Entry 7X40 (electron microscopy, 3.02 A resolution); this record covers chains A and B of the 6 polymer chains in the assembly.

[Chain A]
Molecule: Virion protein 1
From: Coxsackievirus B1
UniProt: W8GTF7 (W8GTF7_9ENTO); numbering as in UniProt (aligned over 1-278)
Chain sequence (278 residues; numbered 1 to 278; the number before each row is that of its first residue):
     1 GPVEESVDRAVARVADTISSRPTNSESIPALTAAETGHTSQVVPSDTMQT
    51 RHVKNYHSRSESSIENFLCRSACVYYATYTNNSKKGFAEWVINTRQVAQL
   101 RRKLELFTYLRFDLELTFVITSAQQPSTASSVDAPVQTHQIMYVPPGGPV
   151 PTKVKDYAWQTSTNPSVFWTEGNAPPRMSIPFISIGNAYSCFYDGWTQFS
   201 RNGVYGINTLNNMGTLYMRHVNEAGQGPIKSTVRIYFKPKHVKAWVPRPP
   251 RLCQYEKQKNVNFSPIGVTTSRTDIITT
Unresolved in the structure: 1-11
Sequence notes: conflict Lys84 (Glu in W8GTF7)

[Chain B]
Molecule: VP2
From: Coxsackievirus B1
UniProt: A0A2S0RQC2 (A0A2S0RQC2_9ENTO); residues 1-263 here correspond to UniProt positions 70-332 (UniProt number = residue number + 69)
Chain sequence (263 residues; each row starts with the number of its first residue):
     1 SPSAEECGYSDRVRSITLGNSTITTQECANVVVGYGVWPEYLKDNEATAE
    51 DQPTQPDVATCRFYTLESVQWMKNSAGWWWKLPDALSQMGLFGQNMQYHY
   101 LGRTGYTIHVQCNASKFHQGCLLVVCVPEAEMGCSNLNNTPEFSELSGGD
   151 SARMFTDTQVGESNAKKVQTAVWNAGMGVGVGNLTIFPHQWINLRTNNSA
   201 TLVMPYINSVPMDNMFRHNNLTLMIIPFVPLNYSEGSSPYVPITVTIAPM
   251 CAEYNGLRLASNQ
Unresolved in the structure: 1-9, 262-263

[Chain A / chain B interface]
Residue-residue contacts - 84 pairs, chain A then chain B:
  Ala34(A) - Trp191(B)
  Glu35(A) - Ala29(B)
  Glu35(A) - Gln190(B)
  Glu35(A) - Trp191(B)
  Glu35(A) - Asn193(B)
  Glu35(A) - Thr196(B)  hydrogen bond
  Thr36(A) - Ala29(B)
  Thr36(A) - Asn30(B)
  Thr36(A) - Val32(B)
  Gly37(A) - His189(B)
  Thr108(A) - Glu129(B)
  Tyr109(A) - Glu129(B)  hydrogen bond
  Tyr109(A) - Ile207(B)  hydrophobic
  Tyr109(A) - Asn208(B)
  Tyr109(A) - Ser209(B)
  Asn187(A) - Ser209(B)  hydrogen bond (backbone-backbone)
  Asn187(A) - Pro211(B)
  Ser190(A) - Ser209(B)
  Phe192(A) - Glu129(B)
  Phe192(A) - Glu131(B)
  Tyr193(A) - Glu129(B)
  Tyr193(A) - Glu131(B)  hydrogen bond (backbone-side chain)
  Tyr193(A) - Arg217(B)
  Tyr193(A) - His218(B)
  Asp194(A) - Lys81(B)  salt bridge
  Asp194(A) - Glu129(B)  hydrogen bond (backbone-side chain)
  Asp194(A) - Ala130(B)
  Asp194(A) - His218(B)
  Asp194(A) - Asn219(B)  hydrogen bond (backbone-backbone)
  Gly195(A) - Arg217(B)
  Trp196(A) - Phe143(B)  hydrophobic
  Trp196(A) - Leu146(B)  hydrophobic
  Trp196(A) - Arg217(B)  hydrogen bond (backbone-backbone)
  Thr197(A) - Arg217(B)
  Gln198(A) - Arg217(B)
  Phe199(A) - Asn214(B)
  Phe199(A) - Arg217(B)
  Arg201(A) - Phe143(B)
  Arg201(A) - Phe216(B)  hydrogen bond (side chain-backbone)
  Tyr205(A) - Glu131(B)
  Tyr205(A) - Met132(B)  hydrogen bond (side chain-backbone)
  Tyr205(A) - Thr140(B)
  Tyr205(A) - Leu146(B)
  Ile207(A) - Glu131(B)
  Val246(A) - Tyr35(B)
  Val246(A) - Pro128(B)  hydrophobic
  Pro247(A) - Ile186(B)  hydrophobic
  Pro247(A) - Phe187(B)
  Arg248(A) - Pro128(B)  hydrogen bond (side chain-backbone)
  Arg248(A) - Glu129(B)
  Arg248(A) - Phe187(B)
  Pro249(A) - Asn183(B)
  Pro249(A) - Ile186(B)
  Pro249(A) - Phe187(B)
  Pro250(A) - Val179(B)
  Arg251(A) - Gly178(B)
  Leu252(A) - Asn174(B)
  Leu252(A) - Gly178(B)  hydrogen bond (backbone-backbone)
  Leu252(A) - Val179(B)
  Cys253(A) - Asn174(B)
  Cys253(A) - Gly178(B)  hydrogen bond (backbone-backbone)
  Glu256(A) - Leu137(B)
  Lys257(A) - Leu137(B)
  Lys257(A) - Asn138(B)
  Asn260(A) - Asn139(B)
  Asn260(A) - Thr140(B)
  Val261(A) - Glu131(B)
  Val261(A) - Met132(B)
  Asn262(A) - Gly133(B)
  Asn262(A) - Cys134(B)  hydrogen bond (side chain-backbone)
  Asn262(A) - Asn136(B)
  Asn262(A) - Leu137(B)  hydrogen bond (side chain-backbone)
  Asn262(A) - Asn139(B)  hydrogen bond (side chain-backbone)
  Phe263(A) - Leu137(B)
  Phe263(A) - Gln169(B)
  Phe263(A) - Asn174(B)
  Phe263(A) - Gly176(B)
  Phe263(A) - Met177(B)
  Phe263(A) - Gly178(B)
  Pro265(A) - Gln159(B)
  Pro265(A) - Gln169(B)
  Pro265(A) - Asn174(B)
  Ile266(A) - Trp173(B)  hydrogen bond (backbone-side chain)
  Ile266(A) - Asn174(B)
Also at the interface, not in a pair above, chain A (40 interface residues in all): Gly186, Ala188, Gly206, Ser264, Val268
Also at the interface, not in a pair above, chain B (53 interface residues in all): Asp84, Tyr100, Pro141, Ala171, Gly180, Leu184, Asn197, Val210, Thr222

[Summary]
40 residues of chain A face 53 of chain B across their interface; the contacts include 16 hydrogen bonds and 1
salt bridge. Among the polar pairs are Asp194(A)-Lys81(B), Glu35(A)-Thr196(B) and Tyr109(A)-Glu129(B).
Here chain A is Virion protein 1 and chain B is VP2, both from Coxsackievirus B1. Entry 7X40 (Cryo-EM
structure of Coxsackievirus B1 mature virion in complex with nAb 8A10 (classified from CVB1 mature ...) was
determined by electron microscopy, deposited together with 7X2G, 7X2I, 7X2O, 7X2T, 7X2W, 7X35 and 7 further
entries.
